Entry 4ND5 (X-ray diffraction, 2.10 A resolution); this record covers chains A and B.

Chain A (and B):
Molecule: Lactate dehydrogenase, adjacent gene encodes predicted malate dehydrogenase
Source organism: Cryptosporidium parvum
Notes: EC 1.1.1.27; chain B of this document is another copy of the same molecule, construct and numbering; everything in this record applies to it too
Reference sequence: Q5CYZ2 (Q5CYZ2_CRYPI); the construct has insertions or renumbered stretches relative to UniProt, so the offset changes along the chain: 17-20 = UniProt 17-20; 22-46 = UniProt 21-45; 48-72 = UniProt 46-70; 74-81 = UniProt 73-80; 8 more segments
Chain sequence (321 residues; numbered 17 to 337 plus 13 insertion-coded residues; 13 numbers in that range are skipped by the numbering (no residue carries them; nothing is unmodelled there); the number before each row is that of its first residue; a row labelled like 73A-73B holds insertion residues (73A, then the next letters in order)):
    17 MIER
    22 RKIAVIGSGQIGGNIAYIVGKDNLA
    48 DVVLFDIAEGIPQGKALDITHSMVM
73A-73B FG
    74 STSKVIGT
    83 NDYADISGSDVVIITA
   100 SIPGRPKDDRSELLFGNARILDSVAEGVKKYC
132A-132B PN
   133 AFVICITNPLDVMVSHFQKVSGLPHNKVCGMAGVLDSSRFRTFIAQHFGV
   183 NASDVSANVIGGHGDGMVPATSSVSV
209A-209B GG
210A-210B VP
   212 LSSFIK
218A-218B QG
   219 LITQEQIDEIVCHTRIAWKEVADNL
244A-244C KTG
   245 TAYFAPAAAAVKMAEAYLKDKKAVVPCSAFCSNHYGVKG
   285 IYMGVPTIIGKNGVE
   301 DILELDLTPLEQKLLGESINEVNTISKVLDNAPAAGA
Not modelled in the structure: 100-111, 331-337 (chain B: 100-111, 330-337)
Glycans and other covalent adducts: covalent link Arg-20/Arg-22; covalent link Ala-46/Asp-48, Glu-299/Asp-301; covalent link Thr-81/Asn-83; covalent link Pro-210B/Leu-212; covalent link Gly-283/Ile-285
What the authors report for this chain:
  - conformationally variable residues (helix shift, loop rearrangement, side-chain flip): Ile-138 to Met-145, His-195, Ile-234 to Thr-245

How chain A and chain B interact:
Contacting residue pairs (93; chain A residue first):
  Gly-34(A) / Phe-248(B)
  Asn-35(A) / Asn-35(B)  hydrogen bond
  Asn-35(A) / Tyr-38(B)
  Asn-35(A) / Phe-248(B)
  Tyr-38(A) / Asn-35(B)
  Tyr-38(A) / Ile-39(B)  hydrophobic
  Tyr-38(A) / Phe-248(B)  hydrogen bond (side chain-backbone)
  Tyr-38(A) / Ala-252(B)
  Ile-39(A) / Tyr-38(B)  hydrophobic
  Ile-39(A) / Lys-42(B)
  Lys-42(A) / Ile-39(B)
  Lys-42(A) / Lys-42(B)
  Lys-42(A) / Asp-43(B)  salt bridge
  Asp-43(A) / Lys-42(B)  salt bridge
  Glu-56(A) / Lys-244A(B)
  Gly-57(A) / Asn-242(B)
  Ile-58(A) / Asn-242(B)  hydrogen bond (backbone-backbone)
  Ile-58(A) / Leu-243(B)
  Gly-61(A) / Val-239(B)
  Gly-61(A) / Asn-242(B)
  Lys-62(A) / Leu-243(B)
  Lys-62(A) / Tyr-247(B)
  Leu-64(A) / Glu-238(B)
  Leu-64(A) / Asn-242(B)
  Asp-65(A) / Ala-246(B)
  Asp-65(A) / Tyr-247(B)  hydrogen bond (side chain-backbone)
  Asp-65(A) / Phe-248(B)  hydrogen bond (side chain-backbone)
  Asp-65(A) / Ala-249(B)  hydrogen bond (side chain-backbone)
  Asp-65(A) / Pro-250(B)
  Ile-66(A) / Phe-248(B)  hydrophobic
  His-68(A) / Ser-170(B)
  His-68(A) / Arg-171(B)  hydrogen bond
  His-68(A) / Phe-175(B)
  His-68(A) / Ala-249(B)
  Ser-69(A) / Ala-249(B)
  Ser-69(A) / Ala-252(B)
  Val-71(A) / Ser-170(B)
  Val-71(A) / Arg-173(B)
  Val-71(A) / Thr-174(B)
  Val-71(A) / Ala-184(B)  hydrophobic
  Val-71(A) / Ser-185(B)
  Met-72(A) / Val-166(B)
  Met-72(A) / Leu-167(B)  hydrophobic
  Met-72(A) / Ser-170(B)
  Met-72(A) / Ala-249(B)
  Met-72(A) / Ala-252(B)  hydrophobic
  Met-72(A) / Ala-253(B)  hydrogen bond (side chain-backbone)
  Met-72(A) / Lys-256(B)
  Phe-73A(A) / Ala-252(B)  hydrophobic
  Gly-73B(A) / Ser-185(B)
  Thr-75(A) / Asn-183(B)
  Leu-167(A) / Met-72(B)  hydrophobic
  Ser-170(A) / His-68(B)
  Ser-170(A) / Val-71(B)
  Ser-170(A) / Met-72(B)
  Arg-171(A) / His-68(B)  hydrogen bond
  Arg-173(A) / Val-71(B)
  Thr-174(A) / Val-71(B)
  Asn-183(A) / Thr-75(B)
  Ala-184(A) / Val-71(B)
  Ser-185(A) / Val-71(B)
  Ser-185(A) / Gly-73B(B)
  Glu-238(A) / Leu-64(B)
  Val-239(A) / Gly-61(B)
  Val-239(A) / His-68(B)
  Asn-242(A) / Gly-57(B)
  Asn-242(A) / Ile-58(B)  hydrogen bond (backbone-backbone)
  Asn-242(A) / Gln-60(B)
  Asn-242(A) / Gly-61(B)
  Asn-242(A) / Leu-64(B)
  Leu-243(A) / Ile-58(B)
  Leu-243(A) / Gly-61(B)
  Leu-243(A) / Lys-62(B)
  Lys-244A(A) / Glu-56(B)  hydrogen bond (side chain-backbone)
  Lys-244A(A) / Gly-57(B)
  Ala-246(A) / Asp-65(B)
  Tyr-247(A) / Lys-62(B)
  Tyr-247(A) / Asp-65(B)  hydrogen bond (backbone-side chain)
  Phe-248(A) / Gly-34(B)
  Phe-248(A) / Asn-35(B)
  Phe-248(A) / Tyr-38(B)  hydrogen bond (backbone-side chain)
  Phe-248(A) / Asp-65(B)  hydrogen bond (backbone-side chain)
  Phe-248(A) / Ile-66(B)  hydrophobic
  Ala-249(A) / Asp-65(B)  hydrogen bond (backbone-side chain)
  Ala-249(A) / His-68(B)
  Ala-249(A) / Ser-69(B)
  Ala-249(A) / Met-72(B)
  Pro-250(A) / Asp-65(B)
  Ala-252(A) / Tyr-38(B)
  Ala-252(A) / Met-72(B)  hydrophobic
  Ala-252(A) / Phe-73A(B)  hydrophobic
  Ala-253(A) / Met-72(B)  hydrogen bond (backbone-side chain)
  Lys-256(A) / Met-72(B)
Interface residues without a listed pair, chain A (48 interface residues in all): Gln-60, Thr-67, Val-166, Phe-175, Gln-178, Ala-251
Interface residues without a listed pair, chain B (49 interface residues in all): Thr-67, Gln-178, Ala-235, Ala-251

Summary:
48 residues of chain A and 49 residues of chain B are in contact; the contacts include 16 hydrogen bonds and 2
salt bridges. Polar pairs include Lys-42(A)/Asp-43(B), Asn-35(A)/Asn-35(B) and Tyr-38(A)/Phe-248(B). From the
paper: conformational variability at Ile-138(A), His-195(A) and Ile-234(A).
Chain A and chain B are both Lactate dehydrogenase, adjacent gene encodes predicted malate dehydrogenase
(Cryptosporidium parvum); the structure, Crystal structure of the lactate dehydrogenase from cryptosporidium
parvum, was determined by X-ray diffraction (same publication as 4ND1, 4ND2, 4ND3 and 4ND4).
